PDB entry 5IBP | X-ray diffraction, 1.38 A resolution | chains A and B

Chain A:
Molecule: Caspase-3
From: Homo sapiens
Notes: EC 3.4.22.56
Reference sequence: P42574 (CASP3_HUMAN); numbering as in UniProt (aligned over 1-277)
Chain sequence (278 residues; numbered 1 to 278; the number before each row is that of its first residue):
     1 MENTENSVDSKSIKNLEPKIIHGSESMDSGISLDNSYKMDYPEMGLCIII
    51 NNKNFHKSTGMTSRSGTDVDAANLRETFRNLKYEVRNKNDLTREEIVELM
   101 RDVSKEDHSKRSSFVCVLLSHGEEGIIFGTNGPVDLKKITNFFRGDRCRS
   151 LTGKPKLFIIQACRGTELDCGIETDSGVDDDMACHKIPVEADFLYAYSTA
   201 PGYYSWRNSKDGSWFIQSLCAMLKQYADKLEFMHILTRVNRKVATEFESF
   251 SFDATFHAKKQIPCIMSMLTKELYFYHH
Disordered / not traced: 1-28, 175-184
Sequence notes: engineered mutation Met266 (Val in P42574); expression tag (278)
Curated features (UniProtKB/Swiss-Prot):
  - active site: His121, Cys163
  - modified residue: Met1 (N-acetylmethionine), Lys11 (N6-acetyllysine), Ser26 (Phosphoserine), Cys163 (S-nitrosocysteine), Arg207 (Microbial infection: ADP-riboxanated arginine)
  - mutagenesis: Asp9 (D9A: In P3-D3A mutant; abolished cleavage and activation, leading to prevent thiol protease activity; when associated with A-28 and A-175), Asp28 (D28A: In P3-D3A mutant; abolished cleavage and activation, leading to prevent thiol protease activity; when associated with A-9 and A-175), Asp175 (D175A: In P3-D3A mutant; abolished cleavage and activation, leading to prevent thiol protease activity; when associated with A-9 and A-28), Arg207 (R207A: Abolished ADP-riboxanation by C.violaceum CopC)

Chain B:
Molecule: Ace-asp-glu-val-ask
Chain sequence (6 residues; each row starts with the number of its first residue):
     1 XDEVDX
Modified residues: ACE (acetyl group) at position 1; 0QE (chloromethane) at position 6

Interface between chain A and chain B:
Residue-residue contacts (27; chain A residue first):
  Arg64(A) - Asp5(B)  salt bridge
  Ser120(A) - Asp5(B)
  His121(A) - Asp5(B)  hydrogen bond (side chain-backbone)
  His121(A) - 0QE_6(B)
  Gly122(A) - Asp5(B)  hydrogen bond (backbone-backbone)
  Gln161(A) - Asp5(B)  hydrogen bond
  Cys163(A) - Asp5(B)  hydrogen bond (side chain-backbone)
  Cys163(A) - 0QE_6(B)
  Tyr204(A) - Val4(B)  hydrophobic
  Ser205(A) - Glu3(B)
  Ser205(A) - Val4(B)
  Ser205(A) - Asp5(B)  hydrogen bond (backbone-backbone)
  Trp206(A) - Asp2(B)
  Trp206(A) - Glu3(B)
  Trp206(A) - Val4(B)
  Arg207(A) - ACE_1(B)
  Arg207(A) - Asp2(B)
  Arg207(A) - Glu3(B)  salt bridge
  Arg207(A) - Val4(B)  hydrogen bond (side chain-backbone)
  Arg207(A) - Asp5(B)  salt bridge
  Asn208(A) - ACE_1(B)
  Asn208(A) - Asp2(B)  hydrogen bond
  Ser209(A) - ACE_1(B)  hydrogen bond (backbone-backbone)
  Trp214(A) - Asp2(B)  hydrogen bond
  Glu248(A) - Asp2(B)
  Ser249(A) - Asp2(B)
  Phe250(A) - Asp2(B)  hydrogen bond (backbone-side chain)
Also at the interface, not in a pair above, chain A (20 interface residues in all): Ser63, Ser65, Ala162, Phe256

Summary:
The interface between chain A and chain B involves 20 residues on one side and 6 on the other, with 10
hydrogen bonds and 3 salt bridges. Among the polar pairs are Arg64(A)-Asp5(B), Arg207(A)-Glu3(B) and
Arg207(A)-Asp5(B).
Here chain A is Caspase-3 (Homo sapiens) and chain B is Ace-asp-glu-val-ask. Entry 5IBP (Caspase 3 V266M) was
determined by X-ray diffraction together with 5I9B, 5I9T, 5IAB, 5IAE, 5IAG, 5IAJ and 6 further entries from
the same study.
